Entry 5W1W (X-ray diffraction, 3.10 A resolution); this record covers chains A and B of the 5 polymer chains in the assembly.

Chain A:
Protein: HLA class I histocompatibility antigen, alpha chain E
Organism: Homo sapiens
Reference sequence: P13747 (HLAE_HUMAN); residues 1-278 here correspond to UniProt positions 22-299 (UniProt number = residue number + 21)
Amino-acid sequence (278 residues; numbered 1 to 278; the number before each row is that of its first residue):
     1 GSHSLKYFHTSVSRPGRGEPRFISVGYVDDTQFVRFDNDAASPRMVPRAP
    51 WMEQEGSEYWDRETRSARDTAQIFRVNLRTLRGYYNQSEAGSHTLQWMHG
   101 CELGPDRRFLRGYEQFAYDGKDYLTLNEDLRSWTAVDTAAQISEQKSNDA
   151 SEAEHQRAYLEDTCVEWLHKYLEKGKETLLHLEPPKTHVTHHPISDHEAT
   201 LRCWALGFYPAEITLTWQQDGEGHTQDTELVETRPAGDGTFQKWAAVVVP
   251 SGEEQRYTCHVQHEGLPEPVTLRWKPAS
Disordered / not traced: 1, 220-222, 277-278
Swiss-Prot annotation at these positions:
  - region: K275 to S278 (Connecting peptide)
  - binding site (a peptide antigen): Y7, E63, S66, N77, Y84, S143, K146, Q156, Y159, Y171
  - glycosylation: N86 (N-linked (GlcNAc...) asparagine)
Disulfide bonds: C101-C164, C203-C259
What the authors report for this chain:
  - mutagenesis - T216A: unchanged binding to GF4
  - mutagenesis - R65A, D69A, R75A, R79A, A150G, E154A, R157A: unchanged binding to GF4 TCR
  - mutagenesis - R65A, Q72A, R75A, R79A, A150G, E154A, R157A, T216A: unchanged binding to KK50.4 TCR
  - mutagenesis - D69A, I73A, V76A, T80A, E152A, H155A, A158G: decreased binding to KK50.4 TCR

Chain B:
Protein: Beta-2-microglobulin
Organism: Homo sapiens
Reference sequence: P61769 (B2MG_HUMAN); residues 1-99 here correspond to UniProt positions 21-119 (UniProt number = residue number + 20)
Amino-acid sequence (100 residues; row label = number of the first residue in the row; numbering starts at 0):
     0 MIQRTPKIQVYSRHPAENGKSNFLNCYVSGFHPSDIEVDLLKNGERIEKV
    50 EHSDLSFSKDWSFYLLYYTEFTPTEKDEYACRVNHVTLSQPKIVKWDRDM
Differences from the reference sequence: initiating methionine (0)
Swiss-Prot annotation at these positions:
  - modified residue: Q2 (Pyrrolidone carboxylic acid)
  - glycosylation: I1 (N-linked (Glc) (glycation) isoleucine), K19 (N-linked (Glc) (glycation) lysine), K41 (N-linked (Glc) (glycation) lysine), K48 (N-linked (Glc) (glycation) lysine), K58 (N-linked (Glc) (glycation) lysine), K91 (N-linked (Glc) (glycation) lysine), K94 (N-linked (Glc) (glycation) lysine)
Disulfide bonds: C25-C80

How chain A and chain B interact:
Contacting residue pairs (59; chain A residue first):
  F8(A) - S55(B)
  F8(A) - F56(B)  hydrophobic
  H9(A) - F56(B)
  T10(A) - F56(B)
  T10(A) - F62(B)
  V12(A) - S33(B)
  I23(A) - L54(B)  hydrophobic
  V25(A) - D53(B)
  V25(A) - L54(B)
  V25(A) - S55(B)
  Y27(A) - S55(B)
  Y27(A) - Y63(B)  hydrogen bond
  Q32(A) - D53(B)  hydrogen bond
  R35(A) - D53(B)  salt bridge
  R48(A) - D53(B)  salt bridge
  Q96(A) - H31(B)  hydrogen bond
  Q96(A) - F56(B)
  Q96(A) - W60(B)  hydrogen bond (side chain-backbone)
  Q96(A) - F62(B)
  W97(A) - F56(B)
  M98(A) - F56(B)  hydrophobic
  M98(A) - K58(B)
  M98(A) - W60(B)  hydrophobic
  Y113(A) - K58(B)
  Q115(A) - W60(B)
  F116(A) - W60(B)
  A117(A) - W60(B)
  D119(A) - M0(B)
  D119(A) - I1(B)
  D119(A) - H31(B)
  G120(A) - I1(B)
  G120(A) - R3(B)  hydrogen bond (backbone-side chain)
  G120(A) - H31(B)
  G120(A) - W60(B)
  K121(A) - I1(B)
  D122(A) - W60(B)  hydrogen bond
  H192(A) - D98(B)
  R202(A) - D98(B)  hydrogen bond (side chain-backbone)
  W204(A) - D98(B)
  W204(A) - M99(B)
  V231(A) - Q8(B)
  E232(A) - K6(B)  salt bridge
  E232(A) - Q8(B)
  E232(A) - Y26(B)
  E232(A) - S28(B)  hydrogen bond
  R234(A) - Q8(B)  hydrogen bond
  R234(A) - Y10(B)
  R234(A) - M99(B)  hydrogen bond (side chain-backbone)
  P235(A) - Y10(B)  hydrogen bond (backbone-side chain)
  P235(A) - Y26(B)
  P235(A) - L65(B)
  A236(A) - R12(B)  hydrogen bond (backbone-side chain)
  A236(A) - N24(B)  hydrogen bond (backbone-side chain)
  G237(A) - R12(B)  hydrogen bond (backbone-side chain)
  D238(A) - R12(B)
  Q242(A) - Y10(B)
  Q242(A) - S11(B)  hydrogen bond (side chain-backbone)
  Q242(A) - R12(B)  hydrogen bond (side chain-backbone)
  W244(A) - M99(B)  hydrogen bond (side chain-backbone)
Interface residues without a listed pair, chain A (38 interface residues in all): K6, R21, T94, R111, T233
Interface residues without a listed pair, chain B (27 interface residues in all): H13, S57, D59

In short:
Chain A and chain B form an interface of 38 and 27 residues respectively; the contacts include 17 hydrogen
bonds and 3 salt bridges. Polar pairs include R35(A)-D53(B), R48(A)-D53(B) and E232(A)-K6(B). From the paper:
D69A, I73A and V76A of chain A, among others, reduce binding to KK50.4 TCR; R65A, Q72A and R75A of chain A,
among others, leave binding to KK50.4 TCR unchanged; 15 substitutions were tested in all.
Chain A is HLA class I histocompatibility antigen, alpha chain E and chain B is Beta-2-microglobulin, both
from Homo sapiens; the structure, Structure of the HLA-E-VMAPRTLVL/GF4 TCR complex, was determined by X-ray
diffraction, deposited together with 5W1V.
